Entry 8RHY (X-ray diffraction, 1.86 A resolution); this record covers chains C and D of the 4 polymer chains in the assembly.

# Chain C (and D)
Molecule: Pteridine reductase
Organism: Trypanosoma brucei brucei
Notes: chain D of this document is another copy of the same molecule, construct and numbering; everything in this record applies to it too
UniProt: O76290 (O76290_TRYBB); residue numbers follow UniProt; this construct covers 1-268
Chain sequence (289 residues; numbered -20 to 268; the number before each row is that of its first residue; numbers below 1 keep their minus sign (Met-20 is residue -20)):
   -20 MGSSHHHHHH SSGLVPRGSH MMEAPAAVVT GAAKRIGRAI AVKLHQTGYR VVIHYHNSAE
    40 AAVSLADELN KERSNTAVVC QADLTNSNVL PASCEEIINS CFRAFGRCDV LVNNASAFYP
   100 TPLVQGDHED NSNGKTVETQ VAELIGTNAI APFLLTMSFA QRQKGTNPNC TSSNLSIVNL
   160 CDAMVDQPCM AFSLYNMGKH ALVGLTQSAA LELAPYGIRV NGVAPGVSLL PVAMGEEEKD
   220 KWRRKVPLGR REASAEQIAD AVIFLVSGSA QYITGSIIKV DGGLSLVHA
Disordered / not traced: -20 to 1, 105-112, 144-151 (chain D: -20 to 1, 105-112, 143-151)
Sequence notes: initiating methionine (-20); expression tag (-19 to 0)
Small-molecule neighbours:
  - A1H0V (1-[5,6-bis(chloranyl)-1H-benzimidazol-2-yl]guanidine): Arg14, Ser95, Phe97, Asp161, Met163, Tyr174, Gly205, Val206, Leu209, Trp221
  - NADPH (NDP; NADPH dihydro-nicotinamide-adenine-dinucleotide phosphate): Gly10, Arg14, Ile15, Gly16, His33, Tyr34, His35, Asn36, Ser37, Ala61, Asp62, Leu63, Thr64, Asn93, Ala94, Ser95, Ala96, Thr126, Asn127, Leu159, Cys160, Asp161, Tyr174, Lys178, Pro204, Gly205, Val206, Ser207, Leu208

# Interface between chain C and chain D
Contacting residue pairs - 53 pairs, chain C then chain D:
  Gln186(C) - Leu265(D)
  Ala189(C) - Leu265(D)  hydrophobic
  Ala193(C) - Pro226(D)
  Ala193(C) - Leu227(D)
  Arg198(C) - Leu227(D)
  Val206(C) - Tyr251(D)
  Val225(C) - Tyr251(D)
  Pro226(C) - Ala193(D)
  Leu227(C) - Ala193(D)
  Leu227(C) - Arg198(D)
  Leu227(C) - Gln250(D)
  Leu227(C) - Tyr251(D)
  Arg230(C) - Tyr251(D)  hydrogen bond (backbone-side chain)
  Glu231(C) - Tyr251(D)
  Ala232(C) - Tyr251(D)  hydrogen bond (backbone-side chain)
  Gln236(C) - Gln250(D)  hydrogen bond
  Gln236(C) - Tyr251(D)
  Asp239(C) - Ser248(D)
  Phe243(C) - Phe243(D)  hydrophobic
  Ser248(C) - Asp239(D)
  Gln250(C) - Leu227(D)
  Tyr251(C) - Val206(D)
  Tyr251(C) - Val225(D)
  Tyr251(C) - Leu227(D)
  Tyr251(C) - Arg230(D)  hydrogen bond (side chain-backbone)
  Tyr251(C) - Glu231(D)
  Tyr251(C) - Ala232(D)  hydrogen bond (side chain-backbone)
  Tyr251(C) - Gln236(D)
  Tyr251(C) - Val259(D)
  Tyr251(C) - Asp260(D)
  Tyr251(C) - Gly261(D)  hydrogen bond (backbone-backbone)
  Ile252(C) - Lys258(D)
  Ile252(C) - Val259(D)  hydrophobic
  Thr253(C) - Leu227(D)
  Thr253(C) - Asp260(D)
  Thr253(C) - Gly261(D)
  Thr253(C) - Gly262(D)
  Gly254(C) - Lys258(D)  hydrogen bond (backbone-side chain)
  Ser255(C) - Lys258(D)  hydrogen bond (side chain-backbone)
  Ile257(C) - Ile252(D)  hydrophobic
  Lys258(C) - Ile252(D)
  Lys258(C) - Gly254(D)  hydrogen bond (side chain-backbone)
  Lys258(C) - Ser255(D)  hydrogen bond (backbone-side chain)
  Val259(C) - Tyr251(D)
  Val259(C) - Ile252(D)  hydrophobic
  Asp260(C) - Tyr251(D)
  Asp260(C) - Thr253(D)
  Gly261(C) - Tyr251(D)  hydrogen bond (backbone-backbone)
  Gly261(C) - Thr253(D)
  Gly262(C) - Thr253(D)
  Leu265(C) - Gln186(D)
  Leu265(C) - Ala189(D)  hydrophobic
  Leu265(C) - Gly254(D)
Also at the interface, not in a pair above, chain C (34 interface residues in all): Leu190, Pro194, Gly196, Ala240, Gly247, Val266
Also at the interface, not in a pair above, chain D (34 interface residues in all): Leu190, Pro194, Gly196, Ala240, Gly247, Ile257, Val266

# Overview
The chain C/chain D interface involves 34 residues from each chain, with 11 hydrogen bonds. Polar pairs
include Arg230(C)-Tyr251(D), Ala232(C)-Tyr251(D) and Gln236(C)-Gln250(D). Chain C binds NADPH and compound
A1H0V.
Both chains are Pteridine reductase (Trypanosoma brucei brucei). Entry 8RHY (Crystal Structure of Trypanosoma
brucei PTR1 in complex with the cofactor and inhibitor P34) was determined by X-ray diffraction, deposited
together with 8RHT, 8RHU, 8RHV, 8RHW and 8RHX.
